Entry 6T70 (X-ray diffraction, 1.58 A resolution); this record covers chain A.

Chain A:
Protein: BotH
From: Streptomyces sp. BC16019
UniProt: K4MHV9 (K4MHV9_9ACTN); residue numbers follow UniProt; this construct covers 2-293
Sequence (310 residues; row label = number of the first residue in the row; numbers below 1 keep their minus sign (His-16 is residue -16)):
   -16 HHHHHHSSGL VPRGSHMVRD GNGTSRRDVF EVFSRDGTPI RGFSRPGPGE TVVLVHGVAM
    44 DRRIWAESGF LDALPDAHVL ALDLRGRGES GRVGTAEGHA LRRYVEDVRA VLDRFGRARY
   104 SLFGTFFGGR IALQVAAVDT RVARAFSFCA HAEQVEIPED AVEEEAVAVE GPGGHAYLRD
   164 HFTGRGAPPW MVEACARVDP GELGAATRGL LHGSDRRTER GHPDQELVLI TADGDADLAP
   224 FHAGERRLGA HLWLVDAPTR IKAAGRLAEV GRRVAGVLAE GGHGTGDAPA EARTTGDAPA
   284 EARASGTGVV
Not modelled in the structure: -16 to 9, 263-293
Construct notes: expression tag (-16 to 1)
Bound ions: Zn2+ near His158 (its only coordinating residue here)
Ligand contacts: Bottromycin A2 derivative (MQZ): Val41, Ala42, Phe109, Phe110, Arg113, Cys132, Val138, Glu139, Ile140, Pro141, Ala144, Val145, Glu148, Tyr160, Leu161, His164, Phe165, Arg168, Met174, Thr190, Leu193, Ser197, Arg243, Ile244

In short:
Bound to chain A: Bottromycin A2 derivative.
Chain A is BotH (Streptomyces sp. BC16019); the structure, Structure of the Bottromycin epimerase BotH in
complex with Bottromycin A2 derivative, was determined by X-ray diffraction (same publication as 6T6H, 6T6X,
6T6Y and 6T6Z).
